Entry 5IPM (X-ray diffraction, 4.20 A resolution (low resolution: residue-level contacts below are approximate; hydrogen-bond / salt-bridge calls are withheld)); this record covers chains A and B of the 9 polymer chains in the assembly.

== Chain A (and B) ==
Name: DNA-directed RNA polymerase subunit alpha
From: Escherichia coli
Notes: EC 2.7.7.6; chain B of this document is another copy of the same molecule, construct and numbering; everything in this record applies to it too
Reference sequence: P0A7Z4 (RPOA_ECOLI); numbering as in UniProt (aligned over 1-235)
Chain sequence (242 residues; numbered -6 to 235; the number before each row is that of its first residue; numbers below 1 keep their minus sign (Ala-6 is residue -6)):
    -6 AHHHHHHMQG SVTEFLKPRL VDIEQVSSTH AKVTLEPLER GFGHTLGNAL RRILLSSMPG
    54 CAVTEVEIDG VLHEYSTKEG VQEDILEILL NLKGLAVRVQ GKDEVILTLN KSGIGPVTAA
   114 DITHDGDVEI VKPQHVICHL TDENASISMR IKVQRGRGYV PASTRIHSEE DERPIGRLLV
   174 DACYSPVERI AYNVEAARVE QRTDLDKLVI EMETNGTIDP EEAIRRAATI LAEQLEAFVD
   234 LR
Unresolved in the structure: -6 to 5 (chain B: -6 to 5, 234-235)
Differences from the reference sequence: expression tag (-6 to 0)
UniProt features mapped onto this chain:
  - region: Glu162 to Glu165 (Required for interaction with Crp at class II promoters)

== Interface between chain A and chain B ==
Contacting residue pairs (57):
  Phe8(A) with Glu226(B)
  Leu9(A) with Gln227(B)
  Lys10(A) with Glu226(B); Glu229(B)
  Pro11(A) with Gln227(B); Ala230(B); Phe231(B)
  Arg12(A) with Phe231(B)
  Leu13(A) with Phe231(B)
  Leu28(A) with Phe231(B)
  Glu32(A) with Arg150(B)
  Arg33(A) with Ser49(B); Arg150(B)
  Gly34(A) with Arg45(B)
  Phe35(A) with Ile46(B); Ser50(B)
  His37(A) with Arg45(B)
  Thr38(A) with Ala42(B); Arg45(B)
  Leu39(A) with Leu224(B)
  Ala42(A) with Thr38(B); Ala42(B)
  Arg45(A) with Gly34(B); His37(B); Thr38(B)
  Ile46(A) with Phe35(B)
  Ser50(A) with Phe35(B)
  Pro52(A) with Thr6(B)
  Arg150(A) with Glu7(B); Phe8(B); Glu32(B)
  Arg218(A) with Phe231(B); Val232(B); Asp233(B)
  Ala221(A) with Leu228(B); Val232(B)
  Thr222(A) with Val232(B)
  Leu224(A) with Leu39(B); Leu228(B)
  Glu226(A) with Phe8(B); Lys10(B)
  Gln227(A) with Leu9(B); Pro11(B)
  Leu228(A) with Ala221(B); Leu224(B); Leu228(B)
  Ala230(A) with Pro11(B)
  Phe231(A) with Leu39(B); Arg218(B); Ala221(B)
  Val232(A) with Arg218(B); Ala221(B); Thr222(B)
  Leu234(A) with Leu13(B)
  Arg235(A) with Leu13(B); Glu214(B); Arg218(B)
Other interface residues (no listed pair), chain A (38 interface residues in all): Glu7, Ser49, Ser161, Ile223, Ala225, Glu229
Other interface residues (no listed pair), chain B (40 interface residues in all): Leu28, Leu31, Leu43, Gly151, Gln194, Ile217, Ile223, Ala225

== Overview ==
38 residues of chain A face 40 of chain B across their interface.
Chain A and chain B are both DNA-directed RNA polymerase subunit alpha (Escherichia coli); the structure,
SigmaS-transcription initiation complex with 4-nt nascent RNA, was determined by X-ray diffraction (same
publication as 5IPL and 5IPN).
